Entry 8ACQ (electron microscopy, 2.54 A resolution); this record covers chains B and L of the 6 polymer chains in the assembly.

# Chain B
Name: S-layer protein SlpA
Source organism: Deinococcus radiodurans R1
Reference sequence: Q9RRB6 (SLPA_DEIRA); the author numbering skips numbers that UniProt does not, so the offset changes along the chain: 0-219 = UniProt 1-220; 221-1167 = UniProt 221-1167
Amino-acid sequence (1167 residues; each row starts with the number of its first residue; note: 1 number in that range is skipped by the numbering (no residue carries it; nothing is unmodelled there); numbering starts at 0):
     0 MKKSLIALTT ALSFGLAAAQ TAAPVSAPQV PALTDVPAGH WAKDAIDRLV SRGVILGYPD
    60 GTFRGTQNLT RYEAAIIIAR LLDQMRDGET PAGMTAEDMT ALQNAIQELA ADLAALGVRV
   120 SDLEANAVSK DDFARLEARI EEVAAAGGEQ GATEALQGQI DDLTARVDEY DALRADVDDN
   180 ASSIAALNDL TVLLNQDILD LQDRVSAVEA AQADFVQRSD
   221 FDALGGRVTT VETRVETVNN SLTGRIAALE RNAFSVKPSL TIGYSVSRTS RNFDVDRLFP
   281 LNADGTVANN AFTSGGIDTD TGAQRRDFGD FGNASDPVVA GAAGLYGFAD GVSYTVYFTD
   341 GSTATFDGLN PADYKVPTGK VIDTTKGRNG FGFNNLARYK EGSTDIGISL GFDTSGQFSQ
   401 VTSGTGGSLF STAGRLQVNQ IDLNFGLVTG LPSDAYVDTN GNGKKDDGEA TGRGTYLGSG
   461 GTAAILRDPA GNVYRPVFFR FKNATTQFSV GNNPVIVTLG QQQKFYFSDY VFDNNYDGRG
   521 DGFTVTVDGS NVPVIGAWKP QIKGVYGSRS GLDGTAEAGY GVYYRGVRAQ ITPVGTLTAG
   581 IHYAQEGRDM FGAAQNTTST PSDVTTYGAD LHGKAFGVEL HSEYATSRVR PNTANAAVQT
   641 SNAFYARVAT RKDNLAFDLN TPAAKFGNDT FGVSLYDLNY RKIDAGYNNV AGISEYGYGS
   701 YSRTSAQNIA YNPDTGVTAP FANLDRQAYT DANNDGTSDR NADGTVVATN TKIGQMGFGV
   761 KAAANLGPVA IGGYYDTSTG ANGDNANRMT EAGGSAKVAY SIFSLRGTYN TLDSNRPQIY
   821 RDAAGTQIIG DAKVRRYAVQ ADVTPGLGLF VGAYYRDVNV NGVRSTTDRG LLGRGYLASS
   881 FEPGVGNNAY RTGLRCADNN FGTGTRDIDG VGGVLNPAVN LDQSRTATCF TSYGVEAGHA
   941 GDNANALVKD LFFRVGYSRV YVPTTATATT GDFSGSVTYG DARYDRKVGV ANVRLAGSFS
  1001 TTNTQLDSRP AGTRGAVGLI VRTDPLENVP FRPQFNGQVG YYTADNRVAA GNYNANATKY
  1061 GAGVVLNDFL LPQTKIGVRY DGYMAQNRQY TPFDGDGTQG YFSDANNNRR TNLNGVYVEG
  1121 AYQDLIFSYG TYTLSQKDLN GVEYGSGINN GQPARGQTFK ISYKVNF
Unresolved in the structure: 0-217
Ion coordination: Cu ion site 1: Asp274, Asp276, Arg305, Phe308, Asp310; Cu ion site 2: Glu381 (shared with 4 residues of chain C); Fe ion: Asp438, Asn442, Lys444, Asp446; Cu ion site 3: Asn515, Gly716; Cu ion site 4: Arg549, Gly551, Gly559 (shared with 1 residue of chain A)
Ligand contacts:
  - JPI ((3S,5R,6R)-5-[(3S,7R,12S,16S,20S)-3,7,12,16,20,24-hexamethyl-24-oxidanyl-pentacosyl]-4,4,6-trimethyl-cyclohexane-1,3-diol): Pro494, Val527, Asp528, Gly529, Val532, Pro540, Gln541, Ile542, Ala569, Gln570, Ile571, Ala579, Gly580, Ile581, Ala609, Asp610, Leu611, Ser622, Glu623, Tyr624, Phe644
  - JPX ([(2S)-3-[[(2S)-3-[(2S,3S,4S,5S,6S)-6-(hydroxymethyl)-4,5-bis(oxidanyl)-3-(propanoylamino)oxan-2-yl]oxy-1-oxidanylidene-1-(pentadecylamino)propan-2-yl]oxy-oxidanyl-phosphoryl]oxy-2-octanoyloxy-propyl] decanoate): Val266, Arg268, Thr1074, Lys1075, Ile1076, Val1118, Gly1120, Ala1121, Tyr1122, Phe1127, Tyr1129, Gln1157, Phe1159
  - JPX / JQ6: Val497, Phe523, Val525, Gly544, Val545, Tyr546, Tyr563, Arg565, Gly566, Val567, Tyr583, Gln585, Glu586, Gly587, Arg588, Asp589, Ser602, Asp603, Thr605, Tyr607, Arg628, Arg630

# Chain L
Name: DR_0644, only-Cu Superoxide Dismutase
Source organism: Deinococcus radiodurans R1
Reference sequence: Q9RWM2 (Q9RWM2_DEIRA); numbering as in UniProt (aligned over 1-206)
Amino-acid sequence (206 residues; each row starts with the number of its first residue):
     1 MKKLALIALP LVLASCTMAG PTEGTYTLAP QAVVKPAGPV YAPAGTAKIS ETLGVTRTTI
    61 TLTGMAPYAI YVAHYHKMGT AAPMGSAPAT NTNMAMSSTD ATATTTASTS TTSTDTTVAA
   121 STDMTTTVTM APVTAAPNPC NSDGPAIMES RMIAQASADG KVTLTGIVPT ALIRDAAYIN
   181 VHHGRDFSGA LADSGVICTP ITMTMR
Unresolved in the structure: 1-19, 80-141, 202-206
Ion coordination: Cu ion: His74, His76

# Interface between chain B and chain L
Residue-residue contacts - 21 pairs, chain B then chain L:
  Thr233(B) with Tyr41(L)
  Glu236(B) with Asp193(L)
  Thr237(B) with Tyr41(L)
  Asn240(B) with Tyr68(L); Ala69(L); His183(L), hydrogen bond
  Ser241(B) with Pro67(L); Tyr68(L)
  Thr243(B) with Arg185(L)
  Gly244(B) with Tyr68(L); Gln155(L), hydrogen bond (backbone-side chain)
  Arg245(B) with Tyr68(L); Gln155(L)
  Ala247(B) with Ile70(L), hydrophobic; Phe187(L), hydrophobic
  Ala248(B) with Phe187(L)
  Gln397(B) with Phe187(L)
  Leu416(B) with Arg57(L)
  Asn492(B) with Val55(L); Ile167(L)
  Asn493(B) with Leu53(L), hydrogen bond (side chain-backbone)
Also at the interface, not in a pair above, chain L (16 interface residues in all): Ala66, Ala192

# In short
14 residues of chain B and 16 residues of chain L are in contact, with 3 hydrogen bonds. Polar pairs include
Asn240(B)-His183(L), Gly244(B)-Gln155(L) and Asn493(B)-Leu53(L). Ligands of chain B: JPX / JQ6, compound JPI
and compound JPX.
Here chain B is S-layer protein SlpA and chain L is DR_0644, only-Cu Superoxide Dismutase, both from
Deinococcus radiodurans R1. Entry 8ACQ (S-layer Deinoxanthin-Binding Complex (SDBC), subunit DR_2577 assembled
with its SOD DR_0644) was determined by electron microscopy, deposited together with 8ACA and 8AGD.
